PDB entry 8KEC | electron microscopy, 3.90 A resolution | chains P and R of the 36 polymer chains in the assembly

# Chain P (and R)
Molecule: Long tail fiber
From: unclassified Caudoviricetes
Notes: chain R of this document is another copy of the same molecule, construct and numbering; everything in this record applies to it too
Sequence (379 residues; numbered 1 to 379; the number before each row is that of its first residue):
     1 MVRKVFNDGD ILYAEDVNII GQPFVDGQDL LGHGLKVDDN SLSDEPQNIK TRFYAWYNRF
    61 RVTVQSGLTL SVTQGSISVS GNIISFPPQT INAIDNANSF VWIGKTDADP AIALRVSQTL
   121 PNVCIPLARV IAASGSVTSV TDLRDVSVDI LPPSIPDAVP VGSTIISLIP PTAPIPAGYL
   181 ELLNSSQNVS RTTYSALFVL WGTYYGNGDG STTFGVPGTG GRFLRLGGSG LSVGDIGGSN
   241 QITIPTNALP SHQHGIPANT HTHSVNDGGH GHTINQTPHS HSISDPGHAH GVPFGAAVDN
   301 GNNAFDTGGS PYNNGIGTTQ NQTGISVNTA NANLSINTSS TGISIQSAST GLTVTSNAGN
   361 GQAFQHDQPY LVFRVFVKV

# Chain P / chain R interface
Residue-residue contacts - 371 pairs, chain P then chain R:
  Met1(P) with Gly21(R); Gln22(R)
  Val5(P) with Asn18(R)
  Phe6(P) with Ala14(R); Val17(R), hydrophobic; Asn18(R), hydrogen bond (backbone-side chain)
  Asn7(P) with Ala14(R)
  Ile20(P) with Val17(R), hydrophobic; Ile20(R), hydrophobic
  Pro23(P) with Pro23(R), hydrophobic
  Phe24(P) with Pro23(R)
  Val25(P) with Val25(R), hydrophobic
  Leu31(P) with Gly21(R)
  Gly32(P) with Gly21(R); Pro23(R)
  Gly34(P) with Gln22(R); Pro23(R)
  Leu35(P) with Phe24(R), hydrophobic
  Val37(P) with Val25(R), hydrophobic
  Asn40(P) with Lys36(R)
  Ser41(P) with Val25(R), hydrogen bond (side chain-backbone); Lys36(R); Val37(R), hydrogen bond (backbone-backbone)
  Leu42(P) with Lys36(R); Val37(R)
  Ser43(P) with Lys36(R); Val37(R), hydrogen bond (backbone-backbone)
  Gln47(P) with Asp39(R); Tyr54(R)
  Asn48(P) with Asp38(R); Asp39(R); Tyr54(R)
  Ile49(P) with Asp39(R), hydrogen bond (backbone-side chain); Leu42(R), hydrophobic; Phe53(R), hydrophobic; Tyr54(R), hydrogen bond (backbone-side chain)
  Arg52(P) with Tyr54(R), hydrogen bond; Tyr57(R)
  Phe53(P) with Phe53(R), hydrophobic
  Ala55(P) with Ser147(R)
  Trp56(P) with Trp56(R); Val146(R)
  Arg59(P) with Val146(R); Ser147(R), hydrogen bond (side chain-backbone); Asp149(R), salt bridge
  Phe60(P) with Asp149(R)
  Ser76(P) with Val148(R); Asp149(R), hydrogen bond (backbone-backbone)
  Ile77(P) with Asp149(R)
  Ser78(P) with Leu143(R); Asp149(R), hydrogen bond (backbone-backbone); Ile150(R); Leu151(R), hydrogen bond (backbone-backbone)
  Val79(P) with Leu151(R), hydrophobic
  Gly81(P) with Phe100(R); Leu120(R); Arg129(R); Leu143(R)
  Ile83(P) with Thr141(R); Leu143(R), hydrophobic
  Ile112(P) with Leu151(R), hydrophobic
  Val123(P) with Pro152(R); Pro153(R); Ile155(R), hydrophobic
  Cys124(P) with Pro152(R)
  Ile125(P) with Asp149(R); Leu151(R), hydrophobic
  Ile155(P) with Ile155(R), hydrophobic; Pro156(R)
  Ala158(P) with Asp157(R); Val159(R); Tyr179(R)
  Val159(P) with Val159(R), hydrophobic
  Pro160(P) with Pro176(R), hydrophobic; Tyr179(R), hydrophobic
  Gly162(P) with Ser167(R), hydrogen bond (backbone-side chain); Leu168(R)
  Ser163(P) with Ile165(R); Ile166(R); Ser167(R), hydrogen bond (backbone-side chain)
  Thr164(P) with Ile166(R), hydrogen bond (backbone-backbone); Ser167(R), hydrogen bond (side chain-backbone); Leu168(R)
  Leu200(P) with Ala173(R); Pro174(R)
  Trp201(P) with Leu168(R), hydrogen bond (side chain-backbone); Ile169(R); Pro170(R)
  Tyr204(P) with Pro170(R), hydrophobic
  Tyr205(P) with Leu168(R), hydrogen bond (side chain-backbone)
  Pro217(P) with Leu168(R), hydrophobic
  Gly218(P) with Leu371(R)
  Arg222(P) with Pro369(R); Tyr370(R), hydrogen bond (side chain-backbone)
  Phe223(P) with Phe223(R), hydrophobic; Gln368(R); Pro369(R), hydrogen bond (backbone-backbone); Tyr370(R); Leu371(R), hydrogen bond (backbone-backbone)
  Leu224(P) with Phe223(R); Leu224(R), hydrogen bond (backbone-backbone); Leu371(R); Phe373(R), hydrophobic
  Arg225(P) with Gly221(R), hydrogen bond (side chain-backbone); Arg222(R); Phe223(R); Tyr370(R); Leu371(R), hydrogen bond (backbone-backbone); Val372(R); Phe373(R)
  Leu226(P) with Thr219(R); Gly221(R); Arg222(R), hydrogen bond (backbone-backbone)
  Gly227(P) with Val372(R)
  Gly228(P) with Asn184(R), hydrogen bond (backbone-side chain); Thr219(R), hydrogen bond (backbone-backbone); Gly221(R)
  Ser229(P) with Asn184(R); Gly220(R); Gly221(R)
  Leu231(P) with Val372(R)
  Ser232(P) with Val372(R)
  Val233(P) with Leu168(R), hydrophobic; Ile169(R); Val372(R); Phe373(R), hydrophobic; Arg374(R)
  Gly234(P) with Leu371(R); Val372(R), hydrogen bond (backbone-backbone)
  Asp235(P) with Tyr370(R); Leu371(R); Val372(R), hydrogen bond (backbone-backbone)
  Ile236(P) with Tyr370(R), hydrogen bond (backbone-side chain); Leu371(R), hydrophobic
  Gly237(P) with Pro369(R); Tyr370(R)
  Gly238(P) with Asp367(R); Gln368(R); Tyr370(R)
  Ser239(P) with His366(R); Asp367(R), hydrogen bond (backbone-backbone); Gln368(R); Pro369(R)
  Asn240(P) with Pro369(R)
  Ile242(P) with His366(R)
  Thr243(P) with Phe364(R)
  Ile244(P) with Ile244(R), hydrophobic
  Pro245(P) with Phe364(R)
  Asn247(P) with Asn360(R); Gln362(R)
  Ala248(P) with Ile244(R); Asn360(R)
  Leu249(P) with Leu249(R), hydrophobic; Ala358(R); Gly359(R); Asn360(R), hydrogen bond (backbone-backbone)
  Pro250(P) with Ile244(R); Thr246(R); Leu249(R), hydrophobic; Gly359(R)
  Ser251(P) with Thr246(R), hydrogen bond (backbone-side chain); Asn357(R); Gly359(R), hydrogen bond (side chain-backbone)
  His252(P) with Leu249(R); His252(R), hydrogen bond; Asn357(R); Ala358(R)
  Gln253(P) with Val354(R); Thr355(R), hydrogen bond (side chain-backbone); Ser356(R); Asn357(R), hydrogen bond (backbone-side chain)
  His254(P) with His252(R), hydrogen bond; His254(R), hydrogen bond; Val354(R); Thr355(R), hydrogen bond (backbone-backbone)
  Gly255(P) with Thr353(R)
  Ile256(P) with Leu352(R), hydrophobic; Thr353(R), hydrogen bond (backbone-backbone); Thr355(R)
  Asn259(P) with Ser349(R); Thr350(R), hydrogen bond
  Thr260(P) with Ser347(R); Ala348(R)
  His261(P) with His261(R), hydrogen bond; Gln346(R); Ser347(R); Ala348(R), hydrogen bond (side chain-backbone)
  Thr262(P) with Ile345(R); Gln346(R); Ser347(R)
  His263(P) with His261(R), hydrogen bond; His263(R), hydrogen bond; Ile345(R)
  Val265(P) with Ile343(R)
  Asp267(P) with Ser340(R), hydrogen bond; Thr341(R)
  Gly269(P) with Ser339(R); Ser340(R)
  His270(P) with His270(R), hydrogen bond; Thr338(R); Ser339(R), hydrogen bond (side chain-backbone)
  Gly271(P) with Thr338(R)
  His272(P) with His270(R), hydrogen bond; His272(R), hydrogen bond; Ile336(R)
  Ile274(P) with Leu334(R); Ser335(R); Ile336(R), hydrophobic
  Gln276(P) with Asn331(R); Ala332(R), hydrogen bond (side chain-backbone); Leu334(R)
  Thr277(P) with Asn331(R)
  Pro278(P) with Thr329(R); Ala330(R); Asn331(R)
  His279(P) with His279(R), hydrogen bond; Thr329(R); Ala330(R), hydrogen bond (backbone-backbone)
  Ser280(P) with Val327(R); Asn328(R); Thr329(R)
  His281(P) with His279(R), hydrogen bond; His281(R), hydrogen bond; Val327(R)
  Ile283(P) with Ile325(R)
  Asp285(P) with Gln322(R); Thr323(R), hydrogen bond (side chain-backbone)
  Gly287(P) with Gln320(R); Asn321(R)
  His288(P) with His288(R), hydrogen bond; Thr319(R); Gln320(R); Asn321(R), hydrogen bond (backbone-backbone)
  Ala289(P) with Thr318(R); Thr319(R); Gln320(R), hydrogen bond (backbone-side chain)
  His290(P) with His288(R), hydrogen bond; His290(R), hydrogen bond; Gly317(R); Thr318(R), hydrogen bond (backbone-side chain)
  Gly291(P) with Ile316(R); Gly317(R)
  Val292(P) with Ile316(R), hydrogen bond (backbone-backbone)
  Pro293(P) with Pro311(R); Tyr312(R); Asn313(R)
  Phe294(P) with Pro311(R); Tyr312(R)
  Gly295(P) with Ser310(R); Pro311(R); Tyr312(R), hydrogen bond (backbone-backbone)
  Ala296(P) with Gly308(R); Ser310(R); Tyr312(R)
  Ala297(P) with Ser310(R); Tyr312(R), hydrophobic
  Val298(P) with Gly308(R); Ser310(R)
  Asp299(P) with Gly308(R)
  Asn300(P) with Gly308(R), hydrogen bond (backbone-backbone); Gly309(R)
  Gly301(P) with Thr307(R); Gly308(R); Gly309(R), hydrogen bond (backbone-backbone)
  Asn302(P) with Thr307(R)
  Asn303(P) with Gly309(R); Pro311(R)
  Ala304(P) with Asp306(R); Thr307(R); Gly308(R), hydrogen bond (backbone-backbone); Gly309(R); Ser310(R); Pro311(R), hydrophobic
  Phe305(P) with Val292(R), hydrophobic; Phe294(R); Phe305(R), hydrophobic; Asp306(R)
  Asp306(P) with Asp306(R), hydrogen bond (backbone-backbone); Gly308(R)
  Thr307(P) with Tyr312(R); Asn314(R)
  Tyr312(P) with Asn302(R), hydrogen bond
  Asn314(P) with Asn302(R), hydrogen bond (side chain-backbone); Asn303(R)
  Gly315(P) with Asn303(R)
  Ile316(P) with Phe294(R), hydrophobic; Asn303(R); Ala304(R); Phe305(R)
  Gly317(P) with Phe294(R)
  Thr318(P) with His290(R); Gly291(R)
  Thr319(P) with His290(R), hydrogen bond (backbone-side chain); Gly291(R), hydrogen bond (side chain-backbone); Pro293(R)
  Asn321(P) with Ala289(R), hydrogen bond (side chain-backbone); His290(R), hydrogen bond
  Gln322(P) with His288(R)
  Thr323(P) with Ile325(R)
  Gly324(P) with Asp285(R); Pro286(R)
  Ile325(P) with Ser284(R); Asp285(R); Ile325(R), hydrophobic
  Ser326(P) with Ile283(R); Ser284(R), hydrogen bond (backbone-backbone)
  Val327(P) with His281(R); Ser282(R)
  Asn328(P) with His281(R), hydrogen bond (backbone-side chain); Ser282(R), hydrogen bond (backbone-backbone); Ile283(R); Ser284(R), hydrogen bond (side chain-backbone)
  Thr329(P) with His281(R)
  Ala330(P) with Ser280(R); His281(R), hydrogen bond (backbone-side chain)
  Ala332(P) with His279(R)
  Asn333(P) with Thr277(R), hydrogen bond (backbone-side chain); Pro278(R); His279(R)
  Leu334(P) with Ile274(R), hydrophobic; Asn275(R); Gln276(R); Leu334(R), hydrophobic
  Ser335(P) with Ile274(R); Asn275(R), hydrogen bond (backbone-backbone)
  Ile336(P) with His272(R); Thr273(R); Ile274(R)
  Asn337(P) with His272(R); Thr273(R), hydrogen bond (backbone-backbone); Asn275(R)
  Ser339(P) with His270(R); Gly271(R), hydrogen bond (side chain-backbone)
  Thr341(P) with His270(R)
  Ile343(P) with Val265(R), hydrophobic; Asn266(R); Asp267(R); Ile343(R), hydrophobic
  Ser344(P) with Val265(R); Asn266(R), hydrogen bond (backbone-backbone)
  Ile345(P) with His263(R); Ser264(R)
  Gln346(P) with His263(R); Ser264(R), hydrogen bond; Val265(R), hydrogen bond (side chain-backbone); Asn266(R), hydrogen bond
  Ala348(P) with Thr262(R); His263(R), hydrogen bond (backbone-side chain)
  Ser349(P) with His261(R)
  Thr350(P) with Asn259(R); His261(R); Thr350(R)
  Leu352(P) with Ile256(R), hydrophobic; Pro257(R); Asn259(R)
  Val354(P) with Pro257(R)
  Thr355(P) with His254(R); Gly255(R), hydrogen bond (side chain-backbone); Ile256(R); Pro257(R)
  Ser356(P) with His254(R), hydrogen bond (backbone-side chain); Gly255(R), hydrogen bond (side chain-backbone); Pro257(R)
  Asn357(P) with His254(R)
  Ala358(P) with His252(R); Gln253(R); His254(R), hydrogen bond (backbone-side chain)
  His366(P) with His366(R)
  Gln368(P) with His366(R); Gln368(R), hydrogen bond
  Phe373(P) with Leu226(R), hydrophobic
Also at the interface, not in a pair above, chain P (180 interface residues in all): Lys4, Asp8, Leu12, Asp44, Ser80, Asn82, Lys105, Asn122, Val161, Ile175, Leu182, Thr219, Thr246, Gly268, Asn331, Ser347, Leu371
Also at the interface, not in a pair above, chain R (173 interface residues in all): Leu12, Glu15, Asp26, Ile49, Asp107, Asp142, Ser154, Ala158, Pro171, Pro245, Ala248, Thr260, Gly295, Ser344, Gly351, Gly361, Val375

# Overview
180 residues of chain P and 173 residues of chain R are in contact, with 93 hydrogen bonds and 1 salt bridge.
Polar contacts include Arg59(P)-Asp149(R), Phe6(P)-Asn18(R) and Ser41(P)-Val25(R).
Both chains are Long tail fiber (unclassified Caudoviricetes). Entry 8KEC (Cyanophage A-1(L) tail fiber) was
determined by electron microscopy, deposited together with 8KEA, 8KEE, 8KEF and 8KEG.
